PDB entry 4Y7E | X-ray diffraction, 1.50 A resolution | chain A

[Chain A]
Molecule: Endoglucanase
Source organism: Streptomyces thermolilacinus
Notes: EC 3.2.1.4
Reference sequence: F5HR99 (F5HR99_9ACTO); numbering as in UniProt (aligned over 36-349)
Sequence (346 residues; numbered 16 to 361; the number before each row is that of its first residue):
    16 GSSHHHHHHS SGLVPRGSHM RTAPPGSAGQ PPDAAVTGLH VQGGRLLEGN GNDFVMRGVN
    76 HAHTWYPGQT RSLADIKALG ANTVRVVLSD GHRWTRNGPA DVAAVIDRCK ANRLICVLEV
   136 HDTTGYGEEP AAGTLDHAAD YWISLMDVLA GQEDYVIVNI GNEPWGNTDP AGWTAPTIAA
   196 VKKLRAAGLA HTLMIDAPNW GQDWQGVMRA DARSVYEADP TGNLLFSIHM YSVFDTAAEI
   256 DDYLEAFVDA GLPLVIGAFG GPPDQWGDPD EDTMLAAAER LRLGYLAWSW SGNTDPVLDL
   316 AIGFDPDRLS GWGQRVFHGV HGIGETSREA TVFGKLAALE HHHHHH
Not modelled in the structure: 16-50, 353-361
Construct notes: expression tag (16-35, 350-361); engineered mutation Ala-273 (Glu in F5HR99)
Metal / ion sites: Ca2+ site 1: Val-248, Asp-250, Glu-254; Ca2+ site 2: Gly-276, Asp-283, Pro-284, Glu-286
Ligand contacts: beta-D-mannopyranose (BMA): Trp-80, Tyr-81, Arg-108, Trp-109, His-136, Thr-139, Glu-143, Asn-177, Glu-178, Asn-182, Asn-214, Trp-215, Gln-217, Trp-219, His-244, Tyr-246, Ser-247, Val-248, Ala-273, Trp-281, Trp-303, Gly-307, Asn-308, Thr-309, Leu-313
From the paper describing this entry:
  - specificity-determining residues: Thr-309 (proposed by the authors, not directly observed)

[In short]
Bound to chain A: beta-D-mannopyranose. Val-248, Asp-250 and Glu-254 form the Ca2+ site 1. Gly-276, Asp-283,
Pro-284 and Glu-286 coordinate Ca2+ site 2. From the paper: the specificity determinant Thr-309.
Chain A is Endoglucanase (Streptomyces thermolilacinus); the structure, Crystal structure of beta-mannanase
from Streptomyces thermolilacinus with mannohexaose, was determined by X-ray diffraction (same publication as
3WSU).
